PDB entry 5CBF | X-ray diffraction, 3.61 A resolution | chains D and E of the 4 polymer chains in the assembly

# Chain D (and E)
Protein: Ion transport 2 domain protein
From: Tsukamurella paurometabola (strain ATCC 8368 / DSM 20162 / JCM 10117 / NBRC 16120 / NCTC 13040)
Notes: chain E of this document is another copy of the same molecule, construct and numbering; everything in this record applies to it too
UniProt: D5UM26 (D5UM26_TSUPD); residues 1-123 here = UniProt positions 1-123
Amino-acid sequence (129 residues; each row starts with the number of its first residue):
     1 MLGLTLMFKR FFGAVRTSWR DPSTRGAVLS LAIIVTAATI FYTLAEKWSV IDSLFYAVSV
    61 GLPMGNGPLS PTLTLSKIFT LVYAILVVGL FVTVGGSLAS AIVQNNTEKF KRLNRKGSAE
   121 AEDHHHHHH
Disordered / not traced: 1-4, 107-129
Construct notes: expression tag (124-129)
Ion coordination: Ca2+: Ser-59, Leu-62 (shared with 1 residue of chain B)

# Interface between chain D and chain E
Contacting residue pairs (49):
  Thr-5(D) with Phe-41(E)
  Leu-6(D) with Leu-75(E), hydrophobic; Ile-78(E), hydrophobic; Phe-79(E), hydrophobic
  Lys-9(D) with Ile-34(E); Ala-37(E); Phe-79(E); Val-82(E); Tyr-83(E); Leu-86(E)
  Arg-10(D) with Val-82(E)
  Gly-13(D) with Leu-86(E)
  Ala-14(D) with Val-82(E), hydrophobic
  Ile-51(D) with Thr-74(E); Lys-77(E)
  Asp-52(D) with Lys-77(E), salt bridge
  Leu-54(D) with Leu-81(E), hydrophobic
  Phe-55(D) with Tyr-56(E); Pro-71(E), hydrophobic; Lys-77(E); Thr-80(E); Leu-81(E), hydrophobic
  Val-58(D) with Leu-81(E), hydrophobic
  Leu-62(D) with Ala-84(E), hydrophobic; Ile-85(E); Val-88(E), hydrophobic
  Pro-63(D) with Ser-59(E); Val-60(E); Gly-61(E); Leu-62(E); Val-88(E)
  Met-64(D) with Ser-59(E); Val-60(E), hydrogen bond (backbone-backbone); Asn-66(E); Thr-80(E); Leu-81(E), hydrophobic; Ala-84(E), hydrophobic
  Gly-65(D) with Asn-66(E)
  Asn-66(D) with Asn-66(E), hydrogen bond (backbone-side chain); Ser-70(E)
  Gly-67(D) with Ser-70(E)
  Phe-91(D) with Ile-85(E), hydrophobic
  Gly-95(D) with Gly-89(E)
  Leu-98(D) with Ile-85(E), hydrophobic
  Ala-99(D) with Gly-89(E); Leu-90(E)
  Ile-102(D) with Leu-90(E), hydrophobic
  Val-103(D) with Ala-27(E), hydrophobic; Ser-30(E)
Interface residues without a listed pair, chain D (26 interface residues in all): Thr-17, Pro-68, Asn-106
Interface residues without a listed pair, chain E (30 interface residues in all): Gly-26, Pro-63

# Summary
The interface between chain D and chain E involves 26 residues on one side and 30 on the other; the contacts
include 2 hydrogen bonds and 1 salt bridge. Among the polar pairs are Asp-52(D)/Lys-77(E), Asn-66(D)/Asn-66(E)
and Met-64(D)/Val-60(E). Ser-59(D) and Leu-62(D) coordinate Ca2+.
Chain D and chain E are both Ion transport 2 domain protein (Tsukamurella paurometabola (strain ATCC 8368 /
DSM 20162 / JCM 10117 / NBRC 16120 / NCTC 13040)); the structure, Structural and Functional Characterization
of a Calcium-activated Cation channel from Tsukamurella Paurometabola, was determined by X-ray diffraction
together with 5CBG and 5CBH from the same study.
